PDB entry 3KRL | X-ray diffraction, 2.40 A resolution | chain A

[Chain A]
Protein: Macrophage colony-stimulating factor 1 receptor, Basic fibroblast growth factor receptor 1
From: Homo sapiens
Notes: EC 2.7.10.1
UniProt: chimeric construct of P07333, P11362: residues 538-678 from P07333 (CSF1R_HUMAN) positions 538-678 (same numbers); residues 679-699 from P11362 positions 577-597 (UniProt number = residue number - 102); residues 753-922 from P07333 (CSF1R_HUMAN) positions 753-922 (same numbers)
Sequence (335 residues; row label = number of the first residue in the row; note: 53 numbers in that range are skipped by the numbering (no residue carries them; nothing is unmodelled there)):
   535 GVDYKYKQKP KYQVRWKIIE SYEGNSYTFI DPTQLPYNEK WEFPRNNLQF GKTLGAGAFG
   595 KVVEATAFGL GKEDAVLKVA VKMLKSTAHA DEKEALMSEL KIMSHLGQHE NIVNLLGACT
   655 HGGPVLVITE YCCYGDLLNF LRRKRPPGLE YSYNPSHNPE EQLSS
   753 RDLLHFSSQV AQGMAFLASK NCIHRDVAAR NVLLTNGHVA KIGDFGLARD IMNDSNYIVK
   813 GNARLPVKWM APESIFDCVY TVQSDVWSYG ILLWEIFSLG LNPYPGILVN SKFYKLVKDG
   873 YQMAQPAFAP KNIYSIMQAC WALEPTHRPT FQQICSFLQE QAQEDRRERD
Disordered / not traced: 535-544, 554-569, 623, 680-695, 814, 913-922
Sequence notes: expression tag (535-537); engineered mutation Ser-686 (Cys584 in P11362)
Ligand contacts: KRL (5-cyano-N-[4-(4-methylpiperazin-1-yl)-2-piperidin-1-ylphenyl]furan-2-carboxamide): Lys-586, Leu-588, Gly-589, Val-596, Ala-614, Lys-616, Val-647, Thr-663, Glu-664, Tyr-665, Cys-666, Cys-667, Gly-669, Leu-785, Asp-796, Phe-797, Ala-800, Arg-801
UniProt features mapped onto this chain:
  - region: Gln-542 to Lys-574 (Regulatory juxtamembrane domain), Asp-796 to Pro-818 (Activation loop)
  - binding site (ATP): Leu-588 to Val-596, Lys-616
  - modified residue (Phosphotyrosine): Tyr-546, Tyr-561, Tyr-685, Tyr-687, Tyr-809
  - active site: Asp-778 (Proton acceptor)

[Overview]
Ligands of chain A: compound KRL. From UniProt: 10 ATP-binding residues and active-site residue Asp-778.
Chain A is Macrophage colony-stimulating factor 1 receptor, Basic fibroblast growth factor receptor 1 (Homo
sapiens); the structure, cFMS Tyrosine kinase in complex with 5-Cyano-furan-2-carboxylic acid
[4-(4-methyl-piperazin-1-yl)-2-piperidin-1-yl-phenyl]-amide, was determined by X-ray diffraction, deposited
together with 3KRJ.
